Entry 4E0J (X-ray diffraction, 2.30 A resolution); this record covers chains A and D of the 3 polymer chains in the assembly.

Chain A:
Name: Protelomerase
Organism: Agrobacterium tumefaciens
Reference sequence: Q7CWV1 (Q7CWV1_AGRT5); numbering as in UniProt (aligned over 103-421)
Sequence (462 residues; row label = number of the first residue in the row; numbers below 1 keep their minus sign (Met-19 is residue -19)):
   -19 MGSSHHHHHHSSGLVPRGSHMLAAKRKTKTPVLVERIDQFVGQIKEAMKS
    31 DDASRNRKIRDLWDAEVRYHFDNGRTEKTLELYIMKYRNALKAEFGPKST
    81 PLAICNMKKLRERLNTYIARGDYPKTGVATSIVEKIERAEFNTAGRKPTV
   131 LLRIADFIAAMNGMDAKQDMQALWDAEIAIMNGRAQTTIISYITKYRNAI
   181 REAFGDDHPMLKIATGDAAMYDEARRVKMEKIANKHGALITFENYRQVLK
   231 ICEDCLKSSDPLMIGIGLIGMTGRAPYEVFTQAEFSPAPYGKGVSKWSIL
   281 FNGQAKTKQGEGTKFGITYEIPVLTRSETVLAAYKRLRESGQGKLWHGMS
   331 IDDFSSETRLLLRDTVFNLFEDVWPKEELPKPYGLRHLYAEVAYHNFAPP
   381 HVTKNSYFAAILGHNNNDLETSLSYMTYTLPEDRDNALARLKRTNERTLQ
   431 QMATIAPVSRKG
Not modelled in the structure: -19 to 102, 422-442
Sequence notes: expression tag (-19 to 102, 422-442); engineered mutation Ala255 (Arg in Q7CWV1)
Reported in the primary citation:
  - binding site for the 19-nt DNA strand (chain D): Arg205
  - catalytic residues: Lys286, Arg366, His394 (by similarity / conservation)
  - mutagenesis - Y201A, R205A: abolished catalytic activity on hairpin products
  - mutagenesis - Y201A, R205A: unchanged catalytic activity on DNA cutting

Chain D:
Molecule: 19-nt DNA strand
Sequence (19 nucleotides; numbered 14 to 32; the number before each row is that of its first residue):
    14 TCATGATATTGTTATTATG

Interface between chain A and chain D:
Contacting residue pairs (61):
  Asn122(A) with DA30(D), phosphate contact
  Thr123(A) with DA30(D), sugar contact; DT31(D), sugar contact
  Ala124(A) with DT29(D), base contact; DA30(D), sugar contact
  Gly125(A) with DT28(D), base contact; DT29(D), hydrogen bond to the base
  Arg126(A) with DA27(D), hydrogen bond to the base; DT28(D), hydrogen bond to the sugar
  Lys127(A) with DT29(D), hydrogen bond to the phosphate; DA30(D), salt bridge to the phosphate
  Ile170(A) with DT20(D), base contact
  Thr174(A) with DT20(D), hydrogen bond to the phosphate
  Arg177(A) with DA19(D), salt bridge to the phosphate; DT20(D), salt bridge to the phosphate
  Asn178(A) with DA21(D), hydrogen bond to the phosphate
  Arg181(A) with DT20(D), salt bridge to the phosphate
  Thr195(A) with DA19(D), hydrogen bond to the phosphate
  Tyr201(A) with DG18(D), sugar contact; DA19(D), phosphate contact
  Arg205(A) with DT17(D), hydrogen bond to the phosphate; DG18(D), salt bridge to the phosphate
  Lys208(A) with DT14(D), hydrogen bond to the base; DC15(D), base contact; DG18(D), base contact
  Ala255(A) with DT23(D), phosphate contact
  Pro256(A) with DT23(D), phosphate contact
  Tyr257(A) with DT22(D), phosphate contact; DT23(D), hydrogen bond to the phosphate
  Ala285(A) with DT22(D), phosphate contact
  Lys286(A) with DT14(D), hydrogen bond to the phosphate; DC15(D), sugar contact; DA21(D), phosphate contact; DT22(D), hydrogen bond to the phosphate
  Thr287(A) with DC15(D), sugar contact
  Lys288(A) with DT14(D), hydrogen bond to the base; DC15(D), hydrogen bond to the sugar; DT20(D), base contact; DA21(D), sugar contact
  Gly290(A) with DA16(D), phosphate contact
  Thr293(A) with DC15(D), phosphate contact
  Ile331(A) with DT22(D), sugar contact; DT23(D), phosphate contact
  Ser335(A) with DT23(D), base contact
  Arg339(A) with DT23(D), salt bridge to the phosphate
  Leu340(A) with DT26(D), base contact
  Arg343(A) with DT25(D), salt bridge to the phosphate; DT26(D), base contact
  Phe347(A) with DT25(D), phosphate contact
  Lys361(A) with DG24(D), phosphate contact; DT25(D), phosphate contact
  Pro362(A) with DG24(D), phosphate contact
  Tyr363(A) with DT23(D), phosphate contact; DG24(D), hydrogen bond to the phosphate
  His394(A) with DC15(D), phosphate contact
  Asn395(A) with DC15(D), hydrogen bond to the phosphate; DA16(D), hydrogen bond to the phosphate
  Asp398(A) with DA16(D), base contact
  Glu400(A) with DA16(D), hydrogen bond to the base
  Thr401(A) with DT14(D), sugar contact
  Tyr405(A) with DT14(D), phosphate contact
Interface residues without a listed pair, chain A (44 interface residues in all): Ser171, Gly196, Asp202, Phe334, Gly393

Overview:
44 residues of chain A face 18 of chain D across their interface, with 18 hydrogen bonds and 7 salt bridges.
Among the polar pairs are Gly125(A)-DT29(D), Arg126(A)-DA27(D) and Lys208(A)-DT14(D). From the paper:
catalytic residues Lys286(A), Arg366(A) and His394(A); Y201A and R205A of chain A abolish catalytic activity
on hairpin products.
Here chain A is Protelomerase (Agrobacterium tumefaciens) and chain D is a 19-nt DNA strand. Entry 4E0J
(Protelomerase tela R255A mutant complexed with DNA hairpin product) was determined by X-ray diffraction,
deposited together with 4DWP, 4E0G, 4E0P, 4E0Y, 4E0Z and 4E10.
